7PQD - chains AI and M of the 70 polymer chains in the assembly; structure by electron microscopy, 2.90 A resolution.

# Chain AI
Protein: LH1-alpha
Organism: Cereibacter sphaeroides 2.4.1
Chain sequence (58 residues; row label = number of the first residue in the row):
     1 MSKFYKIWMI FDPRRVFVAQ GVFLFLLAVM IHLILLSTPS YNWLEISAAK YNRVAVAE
Not modelled in the structure: 56-58
Modified residues: M1 (N-formylmethionine; FME)
Residues lining bound ligands:
  - bacteriochlorophyll a (BCL), molecule 1: F4, I7, V16, Q20, F23, I31
  - bacteriochlorophyll a (BCL), molecule 2: G21, L24, F25, A28, H32, L35, Y41, W43
  - bacteriochlorophyll a (BCL), molecule 3: L24, L27, A28, I31, H32, L35, Y41
  - 3,4-dihydrospheroidene (SP2), molecule 1: K3, F4, K6, I7, I10
  - 3,4-dihydrospheroidene (SP2), molecule 2: F17, Q20, F23, L24, L27, M30, I31, I34
  - 3,4-dihydrospheroidene (SP2), molecule 3: F17, Q20, G21, K50
  - 3,4-dihydrospheroidene (SP2), molecule 4: F25, A28, V29, H32, L33, L36, W43
What the authors report for this chain:
  - binding site for bacteriochlorophyll a: H32, W43

# Chain M
Protein: Reaction center protein M chain
Organism: Cereibacter sphaeroides 2.4.1
UniProtKB: Q3J1A6 (RCEM_RHOS4); residues 1-307 here correspond to UniProt positions 2-308 (UniProt number = residue number + 1)
Chain sequence (307 residues; numbered 1 to 307; the number before each row is that of its first residue):
     1 AEYQNIFSQV QVRGPADLGM TEDVNLANRS GVGPFSTLLG WFGNAQLGPI YLGSLGVLSL
    61 FSGLMWFFTI GIWFWYQAGW NPAVFLRDLF FFSLEPPAPE YGLSFAAPLK EGGLWLIASF
   121 FMFVAVWSWW GRTYLRAQAL GMGKHTAWAF LSAIWLWMVL GFIRPILMGS WSEAVPYGIF
   181 SHLDWTNNFS LVHGNLFYNP FHGLSIAFLY GSALLFAMHG ATILAVSRFG GERELEQIAD
   241 RGTAAERAAL FWRWTMGFNA TMEGIHRWAI WMAVLVTLTG GIGILLSGTV VDNWYVWGQN
   301 HGMAPLN
Ion coordination: Fe ion: H219, E234, H266 (shared with 2 residues of chain L)
Residues lining bound ligands:
  - 1,2-Distearoyl-sn-glycerophosphoethanolamine (3PE): P200, G203, L204, A207, F208, W268, M272, H301, M303
  - bacteriochlorophyll a (BCL), molecule 1: L58, F120, F123, V124
  - bacteriochlorophyll a (BCL), molecule 2: W66, F67, L89, M122, W157, L160, V175, I179, H182, L183, W185, T186
  - bacteriochlorophyll a (BCL), molecule 3: W66, M122, V126, F150, A153, I154, L156, W157, L160, W185, T186, N187, F189, S190, N195, L196, F197, F201, H202, S205, I206, L209, Y210, V276, T277, G280, G281, G283, I284
  - bacteriochlorophyll a (BCL), molecule 4: T186, F197, Y210
  - bacteriochlorophyll a (BCL), molecule 5: F197, H202, G203, I206, A207, Y210, G211, L214, M272
  - bacteriopheophytin a (BPH), molecule 1: S59, L60, G63, L64, A125, V126, W129, T133, T146, A149, F150, A153, A273, V274, T277
  - bacteriopheophytin a (BPH), molecule 2: Y210, A213, L214, A217, M218, W252, T255, M256
  - tetramyristoyl-cardiolipin (CD4; (2R,5R,11R,14R)-5,8,11-trihydroxy-5,11-dioxido-17-oxo-2,14-bis(tetradecanoyloxy)-4,6,10,12,16-pentaoxa-5,11-diphosphatriacont-1-yl tetradecanoate), molecule 1: G143, K144, H145, W148, L151, S152, W155, R267, I270, W271, V274, L278, I282
  - tetramyristoyl-cardiolipin (CD4), molecule 2: R253, M256, G257, F258, W268
  - 3,4-dihydrospheroidene (SP2): W66, F67, I70, G71, I72, F74, W75, F85, L89, F105, W115, L116, S119, F120, M122, F123, W157, M158, L160, G161, F162, W171, V175, P176, Y177, G178, I179, H182
  - ubiquinone-10 (U10): L214, L215, M218, H219, T222, I223, A245, A248, A249, W252, M256, F258, N259, A260, T261, M262, I265, W268, M272
  - ubiquinone-1 (UQ1): L86, R87, L89, F90, F91, F180
Swiss-Prot annotation at these positions:
  - binding site ((7R,8Z)-bacteriochlorophyll b): H182, H202
  - binding site (Fe cation): H219, E234, H266
  - binding site (a ubiquinone): W252

# Chain AI / chain M interface
Pairs across the interface (19; chain AI residue first):
  R14(AI) - N25(M)
  R15(AI) - N28(M)
  V18(AI) - S54(M)
  V22(AI) - L58(M)  hydrophobic
  F25(AI) - F120(M)  hydrophobic
  L26(AI) - F61(M)  hydrophobic
  L26(AI) - F120(M)  hydrophobic
  V29(AI) - F120(M)  hydrophobic
  L33(AI) - F105(M)  hydrophobic
  L33(AI) - I117(M)  hydrophobic
  I34(AI) - I117(M)  hydrophobic
  L36(AI) - F105(M)
  L36(AI) - A106(M)
  S37(AI) - F105(M)
  S37(AI) - A107(M)
  S37(AI) - P108(M)
  S37(AI) - L109(M)
  S37(AI) - G113(M)
  N42(AI) - A106(M)
Interface residues without a listed pair, chain AI (16 interface residues in all): A19, F23, M30, E45
Interface residues without a listed pair, chain M (18 interface residues in all): A27, L52, V57, S62, F121

# Summary
The interface between chain AI and chain M involves 16 residues on one side and 18 on the other. One
bacteriochlorophyll a molecule is bound between chain AI and chain M. Chain AI binds 4 copies of
3,4-dihydrospheroidene and 3 copies of bacteriochlorophyll a. From the paper: a binding site for
bacteriochlorophyll a at H32(AI) and W43(AI).
Chain AI is LH1-alpha and chain M is Reaction center protein M chain, both from Cereibacter sphaeroides 2.4.1;
the structure, Cryo-EM structure of the dimeric Rhodobacter sphaeroides RC-LH1 core complex at 2.9 A: the
structural basis ..., was determined by electron microscopy.
